Entry 4TPR (X-ray diffraction, 1.60 A resolution); this record covers chains L and H.

[Chain L]
Molecule: If kappa light chain
From: Mus musculus
Reference sequence: A2NHM3 (A2NHM3_MOUSE); numbering as in UniProt (aligned over 1-218)
Amino-acid sequence (218 residues; numbered 1 to 218; the number before each row is that of its first residue):
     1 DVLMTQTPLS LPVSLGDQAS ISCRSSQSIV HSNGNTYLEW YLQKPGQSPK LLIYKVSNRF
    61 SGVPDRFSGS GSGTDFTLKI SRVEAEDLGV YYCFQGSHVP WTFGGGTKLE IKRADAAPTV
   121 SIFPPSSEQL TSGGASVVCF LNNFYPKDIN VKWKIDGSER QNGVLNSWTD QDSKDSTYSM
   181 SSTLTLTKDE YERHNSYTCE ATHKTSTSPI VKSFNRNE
Construct notes: conflict Ser-32 (Thr in A2NHM3), Trp-101 (Arg in A2NHM3)
Disulfide bonds: Cys-23/Cys-93, Cys-139/Cys-199
Ion coordination: Na+: Ala-117, Thr-119, Asn-142, Asn-143

[Chain H]
Molecule: Fab heavy chain
From: Mus musculus
Notes: antibody fragment or engineered binder
Amino-acid sequence (221 residues; numbered 1 to 221; the number before each row is that of its first residue):
     1 EVQLQQSGAE IVRSGASVKL SCAASGFNIK DYYMHWVKQR PEQGLEWIGW IDPENGDIAY
    61 APKFQGKATM TADTSSNTAY LQLSRLTSED TAVYFCNGRG GMITTDFFDY WGQGTTLTVS
   121 SAKTTPPSVY PLAPGSAAQT NSMVTLGCLV KGYFPEPVTV TWNSGSLSSG VHTFPAVLQS
   181 DLYTLSSSVT VPSSTWPSET VTCNVAHPAS STKVDKKIVP R
Disulfide bonds: Cys-22/Cys-96, Cys-148/Cys-203
Ligand contacts: Tridecaethyleneglycol (33O; 3,6,9,12,15,18,21,24,27,30,33,36-dodecaoxaoctatriacontane-1,38-diol): Asn-163, Ser-164, Ser-166, Leu-167, Val-191, Pro-192, Thr-195, Glu-199, Thr-200, Val-201, Thr-202, Asn-204, Ala-206, Lys-213, Asp-215

[How chain L and chain H interact]
Residue-residue contacts (79; chain L residue first):
  Tyr-37(L) / Met-102(H)  hydrophobic
  Glu-39(L) / Arg-99(H)  salt bridge
  Glu-39(L) / Met-102(H)
  Tyr-41(L) / Arg-99(H)  hydrogen bond
  Tyr-41(L) / Trp-111(H)  hydrophobic
  Gln-43(L) / Gln-39(H)  hydrogen bond
  Gln-43(L) / Phe-95(H)
  Ser-48(L) / Phe-95(H)
  Ser-48(L) / Trp-111(H)
  Ser-48(L) / Gly-112(H)  hydrogen bond (side chain-backbone)
  Ser-48(L) / Gln-113(H)
  Pro-49(L) / Leu-45(H)  hydrophobic
  Pro-49(L) / Trp-111(H)
  Leu-51(L) / Phe-107(H)  hydrophobic
  Leu-51(L) / Asp-109(H)
  Lys-55(L) / Met-102(H)
  Phe-60(L) / Phe-107(H)
  Phe-60(L) / Asp-109(H)
  Tyr-92(L) / Gln-39(H)
  Tyr-92(L) / Gly-44(H)
  Tyr-92(L) / Leu-45(H)  hydrophobic
  Phe-94(L) / His-35(H)
  Phe-94(L) / Trp-47(H)
  Phe-94(L) / Arg-99(H)
  Val-99(L) / Tyr-60(H)
  Pro-100(L) / Trp-47(H)  hydrophobic
  Pro-100(L) / Ala-61(H)  hydrophobic
  Pro-100(L) / Pro-62(H)
  Trp-101(L) / His-35(H)
  Trp-101(L) / Trp-47(H)
  Trp-101(L) / Trp-50(H)
  Trp-101(L) / Arg-99(H)
  Phe-103(L) / Val-37(H)  hydrophobic
  Phe-103(L) / Leu-45(H)
  Phe-103(L) / Trp-47(H)
  Ser-121(L) / Thr-145(H)
  Phe-123(L) / Leu-132(H)
  Phe-123(L) / Ala-133(H)
  Phe-123(L) / Pro-134(H)
  Phe-123(L) / Thr-145(H)
  Pro-124(L) / Arg-221(H)  hydrogen bond (backbone-side chain)
  Pro-125(L) / Arg-221(H)  hydrogen bond (backbone-side chain)
  Ser-126(L) / Tyr-130(H)
  Ser-126(L) / Pro-131(H)
  Glu-128(L) / Tyr-130(H)
  Glu-128(L) / Pro-131(H)
  Glu-128(L) / Lys-216(H)  salt bridge
  Gln-129(L) / Tyr-130(H)
  Gln-129(L) / Lys-151(H)
  Ser-132(L) / Tyr-130(H)
  Ser-136(L) / Leu-149(H)
  Ser-136(L) / Lys-151(H)
  Val-138(L) / Leu-132(H)  hydrophobic
  Phe-140(L) / Leu-132(H)  hydrophobic
  Phe-140(L) / Phe-174(H)  hydrophobic
  Phe-140(L) / Ser-186(H)
  Phe-140(L) / Ser-187(H)
  Phe-140(L) / Ser-188(H)
  Asn-142(L) / His-172(H)
  Asn-142(L) / Phe-174(H)
  Asn-142(L) / Ser-188(H)  hydrogen bond
  Asn-143(L) / His-172(H)  hydrogen bond
  Leu-165(L) / Val-177(H)  hydrophobic
  Leu-165(L) / Gln-179(H)
  Leu-165(L) / Thr-184(H)
  Asn-166(L) / Val-177(H)
  Ser-167(L) / Phe-174(H)
  Ser-167(L) / Pro-175(H)  hydrogen bond (side chain-backbone)
  Trp-168(L) / Glu-42(H)  hydrogen bond
  Trp-168(L) / Phe-174(H)  hydrophobic
  Trp-168(L) / Pro-175(H)
  Thr-169(L) / Thr-173(H)
  Thr-169(L) / Phe-174(H)
  Ser-179(L) / His-172(H)  hydrogen bond
  Ser-179(L) / Phe-174(H)
  Met-180(L) / Phe-174(H)
  Ser-181(L) / Phe-174(H)
  Ser-181(L) / Ser-186(H)  hydrogen bond
  Thr-185(L) / Lys-151(H)
Also at the interface, not in a pair above, chain L (41 interface residues in all): Asp-1, Gln-47, Tyr-54, Thr-183
Also at the interface, not in a pair above, chain H (45 interface residues in all): Gln-43, Glu-46, Ala-59, Gly-135, Leu-146, Gly-147

[In short]
41 residues of chain L face 45 of chain H across their interface, with 11 hydrogen bonds and 2 salt bridges.
Polar contacts include Glu-39(L)/Arg-99(H), Glu-128(L)/Lys-216(H) and Tyr-41(L)/Arg-99(H). Chain H binds
Tridecaethyleneglycol. Ala-117(L), Thr-119(L), Asn-142(L) and Asn-143(L) form the Na+ site.
Chain L is If kappa light chain and chain H is Fab heavy chain, both from Mus musculus; the structure,
Structure of Tau5 antibody Fab fragment, was determined by X-ray diffraction.
